PDB entry 4HRC | X-ray diffraction, 2.80 A resolution | chains N and a of the 28 polymer chains in the assembly

Chain N:
Protein: Proteasome component PRE3
Organism: Saccharomyces cerevisiae
Notes: EC 3.4.25.1
UniProtKB: P38624 (PSB6_YEAST); residues 1-196 here correspond to UniProt positions 20-215 (UniProt number = residue number + 19)
Amino-acid sequence (196 residues; each row starts with the number of its first residue):
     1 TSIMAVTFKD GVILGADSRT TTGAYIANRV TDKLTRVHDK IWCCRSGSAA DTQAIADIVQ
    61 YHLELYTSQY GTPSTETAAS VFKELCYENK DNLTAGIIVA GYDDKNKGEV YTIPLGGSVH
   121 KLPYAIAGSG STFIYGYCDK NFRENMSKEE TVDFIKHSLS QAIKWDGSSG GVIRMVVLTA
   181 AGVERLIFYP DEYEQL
Covalently attached groups: Carmaphycin A analogue, bound from (OV2) linked to T1
Residues lining bound ligands: Carmaphycin A analogue, bound from (OV2; N-hexanoyl-L-valyl-N~1~-[(2R,3S,4S)-1,3-dihydroxy-2,6-dimethylheptan-4-yl]-N~5~,N~5~-dimethyl-L-glutamamide): R19, T20, T21, T22, G23, K33, R45, S46, G47, S48, A49, T52, T94, S129, S168
Curated features (UniProtKB/Swiss-Prot):
  - active site: T1 (Nucleophile)

Chain a:
Protein: Proteasome component PRE4
Organism: Saccharomyces cerevisiae
Notes: EC 3.4.25.1
UniProtKB: P30657 (PSB4_YEAST); residues 1-233 here correspond to UniProt positions 34-266 (UniProt number = residue number + 33)
Amino-acid sequence (233 residues; each row starts with the number of its first residue):
     1 TQQPIVTGTS VISMKYDNGV IIAADNLGSY GSLLRFNGVE RLIPVGDNTV VGISGDISDM
    61 QHIERLLKDL VTENAYDNPL ADAEEALEPS YIFEYLATVM YQRRSKMNPL WNAIIVAGVQ
   121 SNGDQFLRYV NLLGVTYSSP TLATGFGAHM ANPLLRKVVD RESDIPKTTV QVAEEAIVNA
   181 MRVLYYRDAR SSRNFSLAII DKNTGLTFKK NLQVENMKWD FAKDIKGYGT QKI

Chain N / chain a interface:
Pairs across the interface (60; chain N residue first):
  R19(N) with A189(a)
  A24(N) with F146(a); R187(a); D188(a); A189(a), hydrogen bond (backbone-backbone)
  Y25(N) with F146(a); R187(a)
  I26(N) with Y186(a); R187(a), hydrogen bond (backbone-backbone); D188(a); A189(a)
  A27(N) with R187(a), hydrogen bond (backbone-side chain)
  R29(N) with Y186(a); R187(a); K218(a), hydrogen bond (side chain-backbone); W219(a); F221(a)
  V30(N) with F221(a), hydrophobic; A222(a), hydrophobic; I225(a)
  D32(N) with K226(a); G227(a), hydrogen bond (side chain-backbone)
  L34(N) with Q231(a)
  T35(N) with Y228(a); Q231(a)
  R36(N) with Q231(a), hydrogen bond (backbone-side chain); I233(a)
  W42(N) with Q231(a); I233(a)
  R45(N) with Y228(a)
  Q53(N) with Y228(a), hydrogen bond (backbone-side chain)
  A56(N) with Y228(a)
  D57(N) with Y228(a), hydrogen bond
  F133(N) with L33(a), hydrophobic
  K164(N) with L34(a)
  W165(N) with S32(a); L33(a); L34(a), hydrogen bond (backbone-backbone); R35(a)
  D166(N) with S32(a); L34(a)
  G167(N) with S32(a), hydrogen bond (backbone-backbone); A189(a)
  G171(N) with W219(a)
  V172(N) with W219(a), hydrophobic
  R174(N) with A222(a), hydrogen bond (side chain-backbone); I225(a), hydrogen bond (side chain-backbone)
  R185(N) with K226(a); Q231(a); I233(a), hydrogen bond (side chain-backbone)
  I187(N) with A222(a); K223(a)
  Y189(N) with W219(a); D220(a); K223(a)
  P190(N) with W219(a)
  D191(N) with R193(a), salt bridge; M217(a)
  E194(N) with Y185(a), hydrogen bond; R193(a), salt bridge
Also at the interface, not in a pair above, chain N (35 interface residues in all): T21, G23, N28, I163, S168
Also at the interface, not in a pair above, chain a (26 interface residues in all): M150, R190

Summary:
The interface between chain N and chain a involves 35 residues on one side and 26 on the other; the contacts
include 14 hydrogen bonds and 2 salt bridges. Polar contacts include D191(N)-R193(a), E194(N)-R193(a) and
A27(N)-R187(a). Covalently linked Carmaphycin A analogue, bound from: at T1(N).
Chain N is Proteasome component PRE3 and chain a is Proteasome component PRE4, both from Saccharomyces
cerevisiae; the structure, Crystal structure of yeast 20S proteasome in complex with epoxyketone carmaphycin
analogue 3, was determined by X-ray diffraction together with 4LTC, 4HNP and 4HRD from the same study.
